9EUH - chains E and N of the 15 polymer chains in the assembly; structure by electron microscopy, 4.40 A resolution (low resolution: residue-level contacts below are approximate; hydrogen-bond / salt-bridge calls are withheld).

Chain E:
Molecule: Peptidase C51 domain-containing protein
Source organism: Staphylococcus phage 812
UniProt: A0A0U1X189 (A0A0U1X189_9CAUD); residues 1-808 here = UniProt positions 1-808
Chain sequence (808 residues; row label = number of the first residue in the row):
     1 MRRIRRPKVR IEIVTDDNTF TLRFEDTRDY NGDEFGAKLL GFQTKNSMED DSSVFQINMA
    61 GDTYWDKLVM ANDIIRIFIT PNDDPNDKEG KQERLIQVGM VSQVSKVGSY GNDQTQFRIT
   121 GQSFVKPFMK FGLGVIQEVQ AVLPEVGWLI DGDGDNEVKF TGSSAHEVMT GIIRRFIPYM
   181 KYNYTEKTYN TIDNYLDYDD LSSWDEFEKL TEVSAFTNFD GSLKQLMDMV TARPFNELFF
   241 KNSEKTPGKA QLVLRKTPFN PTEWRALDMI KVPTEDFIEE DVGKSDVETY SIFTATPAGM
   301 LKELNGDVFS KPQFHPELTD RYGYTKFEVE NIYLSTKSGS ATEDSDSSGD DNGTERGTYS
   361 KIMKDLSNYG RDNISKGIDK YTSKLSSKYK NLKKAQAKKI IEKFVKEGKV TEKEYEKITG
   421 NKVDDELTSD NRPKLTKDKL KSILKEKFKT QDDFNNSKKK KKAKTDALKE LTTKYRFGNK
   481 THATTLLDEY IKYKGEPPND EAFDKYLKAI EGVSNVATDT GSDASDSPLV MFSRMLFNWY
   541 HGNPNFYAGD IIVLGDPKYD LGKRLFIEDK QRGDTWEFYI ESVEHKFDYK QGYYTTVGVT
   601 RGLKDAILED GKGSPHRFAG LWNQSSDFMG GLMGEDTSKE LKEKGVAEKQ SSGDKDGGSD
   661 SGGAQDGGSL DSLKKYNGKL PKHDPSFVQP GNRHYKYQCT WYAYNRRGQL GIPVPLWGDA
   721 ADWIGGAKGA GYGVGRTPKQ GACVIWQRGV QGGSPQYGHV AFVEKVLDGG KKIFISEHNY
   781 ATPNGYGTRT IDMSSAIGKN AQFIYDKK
Unresolved in the structure: 16-29, 187-189, 335-357, 512-526, 642-808

Chain N:
Molecule: Putative baseplate component
Source organism: Staphylococcus phage 812
UniProt: A0A0U1X2L4 (A0A0U1X2L4_9CAUD); residues 1-263 here = UniProt positions 1-263
Chain sequence (263 residues; row label = number of the first residue in the row):
     1 MPQSDGISNL HRIALRFPKE GGGYDMYRFK VNPENYTIDS PQRTTAIKTK SDIVIEDYGK
    61 DIEVINFTGT TGFRPVREAD GLKTGKQKME ELQSRVSEYA MQGGSGNVSG SYLQFFNFTD
   121 DSYYKVHLAP QGLKITRSKD EPLLFRYEIT LVVIGSLTEA DRSAVTTEEF GNVKPNASQR
   181 VDEGIKELDK NARKTRDRNN QEISRRENTI PKSTGDNTNE GNRLKQSFPS SSIYNPRQST
   241 NGLKGNIDNM ALIIGYGDGG VSS
Unresolved in the structure: 1, 210-232, 263

Chain E / chain N interface:
Contacting residue pairs (43; chain E residue first):
  Arg-2(E) with Asp-52(N); Ile-53(N)
  Arg-3(E) with Val-54(N); Ile-55(N)
  Ile-4(E) with Ile-55(N)
  Arg-5(E) with Ile-55(N); Glu-56(N); Asp-57(N)
  Arg-6(E) with Asp-57(N)
  Pro-7(E) with Asp-57(N); Tyr-58(N)
  Arg-174(E) with Arg-205(N); Asn-208(N); Thr-209(N)
  Pro-178(E) with Ser-204(N); Arg-205(N)
  Tyr-179(E) with Gln-201(N); Arg-205(N)
  Lys-181(E) with Asp-197(N)
  Glu-186(E) with Lys-244(N)
  Asp-193(E) with Glu-207(N)
  Thr-274(E) with Lys-50(N); Ser-51(N)
  Glu-275(E) with Thr-49(N); Ser-51(N); Asp-52(N)
  Asp-276(E) with Thr-49(N)
  Phe-277(E) with Thr-49(N); Lys-50(N)
  Ile-278(E) with Ile-47(N); Thr-49(N)
  Glu-280(E) with Lys-50(N)
  Leu-554(E) with Ile-47(N); Val-54(N)
  Phe-587(E) with Tyr-58(N)
  Tyr-589(E) with Arg-43(N); Tyr-58(N)
  Gln-591(E) with Thr-45(N)
  Gly-592(E) with Glu-56(N); Tyr-58(N)
  Tyr-593(E) with Glu-56(N); Tyr-58(N)
  Tyr-594(E) with Ile-47(N)
Interface residues without a listed pair, chain E (29 interface residues in all): Met-1, Tyr-64, Thr-191, Asp-569
Interface residues without a listed pair, chain N (24 interface residues in all): Ala-46, Lys-48, Ser-105

In short:
The interface between chain E and chain N involves 29 residues on one side and 24 on the other.
Chain E is Peptidase C51 domain-containing protein and chain N is Putative baseplate component, both from
Staphylococcus phage 812; the structure, Cryo-EM structure of Staphylococcus aureus bacteriophage phi812
baseplate in the pre-contraction state - core, and wedge ..., was determined by electron microscopy.
